PDB entry 7B0H | X-ray diffraction, 3.15 A resolution | chains C and F of the 6 polymer chains in the assembly

== Chain C ==
Molecule: 13-nt DNA strand
Sequence (13 nucleotides; each row starts with the number of its first residue; numbers below 1 keep their minus sign (DA-2 is residue -2)):
    -2 AACGGCAAAT GCG

== Chain F ==
Name: DNA polymerase
Organism: Thermococcus gorgonarius
Notes: EC 2.7.7.7
Reference sequence: P56689 (DPOL_THEGO); residue numbers follow UniProt; this construct covers 1-773
Amino-acid sequence (773 residues; row label = number of the first residue in the row):
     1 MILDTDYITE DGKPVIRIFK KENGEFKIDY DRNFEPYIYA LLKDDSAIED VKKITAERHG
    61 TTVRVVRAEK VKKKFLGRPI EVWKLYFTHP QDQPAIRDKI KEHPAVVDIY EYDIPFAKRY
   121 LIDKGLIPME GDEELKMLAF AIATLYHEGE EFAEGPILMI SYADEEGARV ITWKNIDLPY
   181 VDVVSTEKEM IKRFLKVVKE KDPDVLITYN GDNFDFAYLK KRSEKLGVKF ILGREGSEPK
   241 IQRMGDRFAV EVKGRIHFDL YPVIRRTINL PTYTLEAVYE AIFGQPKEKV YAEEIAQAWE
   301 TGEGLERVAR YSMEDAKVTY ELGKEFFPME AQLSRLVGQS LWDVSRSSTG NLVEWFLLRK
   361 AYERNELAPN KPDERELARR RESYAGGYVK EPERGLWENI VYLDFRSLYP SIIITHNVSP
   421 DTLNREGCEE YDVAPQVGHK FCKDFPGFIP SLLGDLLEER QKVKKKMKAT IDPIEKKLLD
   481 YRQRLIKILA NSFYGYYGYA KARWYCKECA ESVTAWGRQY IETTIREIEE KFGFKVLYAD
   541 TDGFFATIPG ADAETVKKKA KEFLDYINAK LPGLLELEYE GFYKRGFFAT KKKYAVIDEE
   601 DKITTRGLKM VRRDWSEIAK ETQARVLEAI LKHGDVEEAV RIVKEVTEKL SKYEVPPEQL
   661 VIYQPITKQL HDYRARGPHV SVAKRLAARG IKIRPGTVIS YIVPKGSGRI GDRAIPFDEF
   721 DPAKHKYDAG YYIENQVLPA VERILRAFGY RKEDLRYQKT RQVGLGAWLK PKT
Disordered / not traced: 763-773
Construct notes: engineered mutation Gln93 (Val in P56689), Ala141 (Asp in P56689), Ala143 (Glu in P56689), Leu485 (Ala in P56689), Ala589 (Val in P56689), Lys609 (Glu in P56689), Met610 (Ile in P56689), Gln659 (Lys in P56689), Gln664 (Glu in P56689), Pro665 (Gln in P56689), Lys668 (Arg in P56689), Gln669 (Asp in P56689), His671 (Lys in P56689), Arg674 (Lys in P56689), Arg676 (Thr in P56689), Ser681 (Ala in P56689), Pro704 (Leu in P56689), Gly730 (Glu in P56689)
Disulfide bonds: Cys428-Cys442, Cys506-Cys509
Ion coordination: Mg2+: Asp404, Asp542 (together with dTTP) (shared with 1 residue of chain D); Mn2+ site 1: Asp404, Glu580 (together with dTTP); Mn2+ site 2: Asp404, Phe405, Asp542 (together with dTTP)
Small-molecule neighbours: dTTP (TTP): Asp404, Phe405, Arg406, Ser407, Leu408, Tyr409, Pro410, Arg460, Lys487, Ile488, Asn491, Tyr494, Thr541, Asp542, Glu578, Glu580
What the authors report for this chain:
  - catalytic residues: Asp404, Asp540, Asp542
  - Mg2+ coordination: Asp404, Asp542
  - Mn2+ coordination: Asp404, Asp542, Glu580
  - binding site for dTTP: Asp404, Tyr409, Arg460, Lys487, Asn491, Tyr494
  - binding site for the 6-nt DNA strand: Tyr594, Arg606
  - conformationally variable residues (helix shift, order/disorder transition): Ile618 to Lys632, Ala639 to Lys652, Ile666 to Gly690, Tyr731 to Ala747

== How chain C and chain F interact ==
Contacting residue pairs - 64 pairs, chain C then chain F:
  DA-2(C) with Tyr7(F), base contact; Lys240(F), hydrogen bond to the base; Gln242(F), sugar contact; Arg243(F), phosphate contact; Met244(F), phosphate contact
  DA-1(C) with Tyr7(F), base contact; Pro90(F), base contact; Pro115(F), base contact; Phe116(F), hydrogen bond to the base; Ala117(F), base contact
  DC0(C) with Arg97(F), salt bridge to the phosphate; Tyr112(F), phosphate contact; Asp113(F), phosphate contact; Pro115(F), base contact; Lys118(F), hydrogen bond to the base; Trp355(F), base contact; Lys371(F), hydrogen bond to the phosphate
  DG1(C) with Lys118(F), base contact; Met244(F), base contact; Asp343(F), base contact; Ser347(F), base contact; Asn351(F), sugar contact; Trp355(F), base contact; Lys371(F), salt bridge to the phosphate
  DG2(C) with Gly245(F), base contact; Ser348(F), base contact; Asn351(F), base contact; Tyr499(F), hydrogen bond to the phosphate; Lys501(F), phosphate contact
  DC3(C) with Asp246(F), base contact; Ser348(F), base contact; Tyr499(F), phosphate contact; Lys501(F), salt bridge to the phosphate
  DA4(C) with Ser348(F), hydrogen bond to the phosphate; Thr349(F), hydrogen bond to the phosphate; Gly350(F), hydrogen bond to the phosphate; Ile488(F), base contact; Asn491(F), base contact; Ser492(F), hydrogen bond to the base; Gly495(F), base contact; Tyr496(F), sugar contact; Tyr499(F), phosphate contact
  DA5(C) with Tyr384(F), sugar contact; Tyr494(F), sugar contact; Gly495(F), sugar contact; Gly498(F), sugar contact; Tyr499(F), phosphate contact
  DA6(C) with Ser383(F), hydrogen bond to the phosphate; Tyr384(F), sugar contact; Ala385(F), phosphate contact; Gly386(F), hydrogen bond to the phosphate
  DT7(C) with Ala385(F), phosphate contact; Gly386(F), hydrogen bond to the phosphate; Gly387(F), sugar contact; Val389(F), phosphate contact; Lys592(F), hydrogen bond to the base
  DG8(C) with Val389(F), phosphate contact; Lys591(F), salt bridge to the phosphate; Lys592(F), sugar contact
  DC9(C) with Lys591(F), sugar contact; Lys593(F), hydrogen bond to the phosphate
  DG10(C) with Lys593(F), phosphate contact; Met610(F), sugar contact; Arg613(F), hydrogen bond to the phosphate
Interface residues without a listed pair, chain F (48 interface residues in all): Pro94, Arg266, Trp342, Thr590, Arg743

== Summary ==
13 residues of chain C and 48 residues of chain F are in contact; the contacts include 15 hydrogen bonds and 4
salt bridges. Polar pairs include DA-2(C)-Lys240(F), DA-1(C)-Phe116(F) and DC0(C)-Lys118(F). Bound to chain F:
dTTP. From the paper: catalytic residues Asp404(F), Asp540(F) and Asp542(F); a binding site for dTTP at
Asp404(F), Tyr409(F) and Arg460(F) among others.
Chain C is a 13-nt DNA strand and chain F is DNA polymerase (Thermococcus gorgonarius); the structure,
TgoT_6G12 Ternary complex, was determined by X-ray diffraction (same publication as 7B06, 7B07, 7B08, 7B0F and
7B0G).
